Entry 6LGN (electron microscopy, 5.30 A resolution (low resolution: residue-level contacts below are approximate; hydrogen-bond / salt-bridge calls are withheld)); this record covers chains l and q of the 46 polymer chains in the assembly.

== Chain l (and q) ==
Name: Triplex capsid protein 2
From: Human herpesvirus 3
Notes: chain q of this document is another copy of the same molecule, construct and numbering; everything in this record applies to it too
UniProt: Q6QCL4 (Q6QCL4_HHV3); residue numbers follow UniProt; this construct covers 1-316
Sequence (316 residues; each row starts with the number of its first residue):
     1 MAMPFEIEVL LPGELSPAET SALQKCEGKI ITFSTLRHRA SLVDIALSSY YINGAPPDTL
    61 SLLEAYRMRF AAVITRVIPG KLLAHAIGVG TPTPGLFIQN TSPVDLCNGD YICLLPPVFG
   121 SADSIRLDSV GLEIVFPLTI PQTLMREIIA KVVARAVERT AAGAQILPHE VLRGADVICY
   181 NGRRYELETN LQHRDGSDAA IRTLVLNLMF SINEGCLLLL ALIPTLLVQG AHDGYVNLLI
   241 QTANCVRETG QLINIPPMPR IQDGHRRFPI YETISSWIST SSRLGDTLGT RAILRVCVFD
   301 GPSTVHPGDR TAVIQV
Disordered / not traced: 1, 163-175, 228-266 (chain q: 1, 162-175)

== How chain l and chain q interact ==
Contacting residue pairs (75; chain l residue first):
  Phe5(l) - Phe299(q)
  Thr35(l) - Asn108(q)
  Leu36(l) - Phe299(q)
  Arg67(l) - Tyr111(q)
  Arg67(l) - Gln142(q)
  Arg67(l) - Arg295(q)
  Met68(l) - Cys107(q)
  Met68(l) - Asn108(q)
  Met68(l) - Gly109(q)
  Met68(l) - Asp110(q)
  Arg69(l) - Arg295(q)
  Phe70(l) - Arg295(q)
  Phe70(l) - Cys297(q)
  Val89(l) - Cys297(q)
  Val89(l) - Phe299(q)
  Arg146(l) - Ser279(q)
  Glu147(l) - Tyr271(q)
  Ala150(l) - Tyr271(q)
  Ala150(l) - Ile274(q)
  Lys151(l) - Tyr271(q)
  Val153(l) - Ile274(q)
  Ala154(l) - Phe268(q)
  Ala154(l) - Ile270(q)
  Ala154(l) - Tyr271(q)
  Ala154(l) - Ile274(q)
  Glu158(l) - Phe268(q)
  Ala161(l) - Leu222(q)
  Arg202(l) - Gln229(q)
  Arg202(l) - Asp233(q)
  Arg202(l) - Val236(q)
  Leu206(l) - Gln229(q)
  Leu206(l) - Val236(q)
  Leu206(l) - Leu239(q)
  Asn207(l) - Leu239(q)
  Leu208(l) - Trp277(q)
  Met209(l) - Leu219(q)
  Met209(l) - Leu226(q)
  Phe210(l) - Leu226(q)
  Phe210(l) - Leu239(q)
  Phe210(l) - Ile240(q)
  Phe210(l) - Val246(q)
  Ile212(l) - Ser211(q)
  Ile212(l) - Trp277(q)
  Asn213(l) - Leu219(q)
  Asn213(l) - Leu220(q)
  Asn213(l) - Val246(q)
  Glu214(l) - Asn244(q)
  Glu214(l) - Val246(q)
  Cys216(l) - Ile212(q)
  Cys216(l) - Cys216(q)
  Leu217(l) - Cys245(q)
  Leu217(l) - Thr249(q)
  Leu219(l) - Leu208(q)
  Leu219(l) - Met209(q)
  Leu219(l) - Ile212(q)
  Phe268(l) - Asn244(q)
  Phe268(l) - Cys245(q)
  Tyr271(l) - Ala154(q)
  Tyr271(l) - Val157(q)
  Tyr271(l) - Glu158(q)
  Tyr271(l) - Ala161(q)
  Trp277(l) - Leu208(q)
  Trp277(l) - Leu284(q)
  Ile278(l) - Ala150(q)
  Ile278(l) - Val153(q)
  Ile278(l) - Leu284(q)
  Ile278(l) - Leu288(q)
  Ser281(l) - Ser281(q)
  Ser281(l) - Leu284(q)
  Ser282(l) - Arg146(q)
  Ser282(l) - Leu284(q)
  Ser282(l) - Gly285(q)
  Gly285(l) - Ser281(q)
  Gly285(l) - Ser282(q)
  Asp286(l) - Gln142(q)
Other interface residues (no listed pair), chain l (46 interface residues in all): Ile149, Val157, Thr203, Ser211, Gly215, Ile274, Ser275, Ser279, Arg283, Leu288
Other interface residues (no listed pair), chain q (57 interface residues in all): Thr143, Glu147, Lys151, Thr160, Tyr235, Ala243, Glu248, Thr273, Ser275, Ile278, Val296, Val298

== In short ==
46 residues of chain l and 57 residues of chain q are in contact.
Chain l and chain q are both Triplex capsid protein 2 (Human herpesvirus 3); the structure, The atomic
structure of varicella zoster virus C-capsid, was determined by electron microscopy together with 6LGL from
the same study.
